8E8K - chains A and P of the 3 polymer chains in the assembly; structure by X-ray diffraction, 2.40 A resolution.

== Chain A ==
Molecule: DNA polymerase eta
From: Homo sapiens
Notes: EC 2.7.7.7
UniProt: Q9Y253 (POLH_HUMAN); numbering as in UniProt (aligned over 1-432)
Chain sequence (435 residues; each row starts with the number of its first residue; numbers below 1 keep their minus sign (Gly-2 is residue -2)):
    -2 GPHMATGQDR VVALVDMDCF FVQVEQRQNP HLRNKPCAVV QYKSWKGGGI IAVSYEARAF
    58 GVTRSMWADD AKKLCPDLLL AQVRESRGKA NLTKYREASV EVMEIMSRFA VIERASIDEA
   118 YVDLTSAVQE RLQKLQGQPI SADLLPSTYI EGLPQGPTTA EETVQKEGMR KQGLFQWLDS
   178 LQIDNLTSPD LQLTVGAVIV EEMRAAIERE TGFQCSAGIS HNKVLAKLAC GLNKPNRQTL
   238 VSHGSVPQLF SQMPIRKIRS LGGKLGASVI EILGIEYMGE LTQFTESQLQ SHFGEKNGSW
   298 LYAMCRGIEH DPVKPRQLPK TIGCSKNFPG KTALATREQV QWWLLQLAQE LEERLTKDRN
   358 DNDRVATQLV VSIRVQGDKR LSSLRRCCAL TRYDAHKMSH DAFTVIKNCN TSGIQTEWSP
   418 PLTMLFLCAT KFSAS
Disordered / not traced: 154-161, 411-412
Construct notes: expression tag (-2 to 0)
UniProt features mapped onto this chain:
  - binding site (Mg(2+)): Asp13, Met14, Asp115, Glu116
  - binding site (Mn(2+)): Asp13, Met14, Asp115, Glu116
  - binding site (a 2'-deoxyribonucleoside 5'-triphosphate): Arg61
  - natural variant: Val37 (deletion: In XPV), Leu75 (deletion: In XPV), Arg93 (R93P: In XPV), Arg111 (R111H: In XPV), Thr122 (T122P: In XPV), Gly153 (G153D: In a breast cancer sample), Thr191 (T191P: In XPV), Gly263 (G263V: In XPV), Val266 (V266D: In XPV), Gly295 (G295R: In XPV), Arg361 (R361S: In XPV)
  - mutagenesis: Tyr52 (Y52A/F: Reduces DNA polymerase activity; Y52E: Reduces DNA polymerase activity. Increases fidelity of replication and reduces translesion bypass), Arg61 (R61A: Reduces enzymatic activity by two-thirds), Ser62 (S62G: Increased DNA polymerase activity and translesion bypass compared to wild-type), Ala68 (A68S/V: Severe reduction in thymine dimer translesion bypass), Asn324 to Pro326 (Reduces binding to chromatin and to monoubiquitinated PCNA. Abolishes binding to monoubiquitinated PCNA; when associated with 705-E--H-713 Del)
Metal / ion sites: Mg2+ site 1: Asp13, Met14, Asp115 (together with XG4); Mg2+ site 2: Asp13, Asp115, Glu116 (together with XG4)
Ligand contacts: XG4 (2'-deoxy-5'-O-[(R)-hydroxy{[(R)-hydroxy(phosphonooxy)phosphoryl]amino}phosphoryl]guanosine): Asp13, Met14, Asp15, Cys16, Phe17, Phe18, Gln38, Ile48, Ala49, Tyr52, Arg55, Arg61, Leu89, Ile114, Asp115, Glu116, Lys231
Reported in the primary citation:
  - mutagenesis - S113A (3-fold): decreased catalytic activity on dN primer end

== Chain P ==
Molecule: 8-nt DNA/RNA hybrid strand
Sequence (8 nucleotides; numbered 2 to 9; the number before each row is that of its first residue):
     2 AGCGTCAC

== Chain A / chain P interface ==
Residue-residue contacts (23):
  Arg61(A) with C9(P), hydrogen bond to the base
  Ile255(A) with DA8(P), phosphate contact
  Arg256(A) with DA8(P), phosphate contact
  Ser257(A) with DC7(P), phosphate contact; DA8(P), hydrogen bond to the phosphate
  Leu258(A) with DA8(P), hydrogen bond to the phosphate
  Gly259(A) with DA8(P), hydrogen bond to the phosphate
  Gly260(A) with DC7(P), phosphate contact; DA8(P), hydrogen bond to the phosphate
  Lys261(A) with DT6(P), salt bridge to the phosphate; DC7(P), hydrogen bond to the phosphate
  Leu262(A) with DC7(P), hydrogen bond to the phosphate
  Arg377(A) with DG5(P), salt bridge to the phosphate
  Ser379(A) with DG5(P), phosphate contact
  Ser380(A) with DC4(P), phosphate contact
  Leu381(A) with DC4(P), phosphate contact
  Arg382(A) with DA2(P), sugar contact; DG3(P), salt bridge to the phosphate; DC4(P), hydrogen bond to the phosphate
  Arg383(A) with DG3(P), hydrogen bond to the phosphate; DC4(P), salt bridge to the phosphate
  Cys384(A) with DA2(P), phosphate contact; DG3(P), hydrogen bond to the phosphate
Also at the interface, not in a pair above, chain A (18 interface residues in all): Lys224, Gln365

== Summary ==
18 residues of chain A and 8 residues of chain P are in contact, with 10 hydrogen bonds and 4 salt bridges.
Among the polar pairs are Arg61(A)-C9(P), Ser257(A)-DA8(P) and Leu258(A)-DA8(P). Chain A binds compound XG4.
From the paper: S113A of chain A reduces catalytic activity on dN primer end.
Chain A is DNA polymerase eta (Homo sapiens) and chain P is an 8-nt DNA/RNA hybrid strand; the structure,
Human DNA polymerase eta-DNA-rC-ended primer-dGMPNPP ternary mismatch complex with Mg2+, was determined by
X-ray diffraction together with 8E85, 8E86, 8E87, 8E88, 8E89, 8E8A and 8 further entries from the same study.
